7O6T - chains A and B; structure by X-ray diffraction, 2.02 A resolution.

== Chain A ==
Molecule: Protein VERNALIZATION INSENSITIVE 3
From: Arabidopsis thaliana
UniProtKB: Q9FIE3 (VIN3_ARATH); numbering as in UniProt (aligned over 531-603)
Amino-acid sequence (73 residues; row label = number of the first residue in the row):
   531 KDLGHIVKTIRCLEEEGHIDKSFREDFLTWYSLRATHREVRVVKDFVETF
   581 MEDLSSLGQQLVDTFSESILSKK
Differences from the reference sequence: engineered mutation Asp-556 (Arg in Q9FIE3), Asp-575 (Ile in Q9FIE3); conflict Lys-603 (Arg in Q9FIE3)
Modified residues: Cys-542 (s,S-(2-hydroxyethyl)thiocysteine; CME); Mse-581 (selenomethionine; parent Met)
Bound ions: Mg2+ near Glu-546 (its only coordinating residue here)
From the paper describing this entry:
  - mutagenesis - R556D/I575D: abolished binding to polymerization
  - mutagenesis - R541H, L563D: decreased binding to polymerization
  - mutagenesis - R541H, T559E, L563D: decreased binding to self-association
  - mutagenesis - T559E, L563D: unchanged expression

== Chain B ==
Molecule: Protein VERNALIZATION INSENSITIVE 3
From: Arabidopsis thaliana
UniProtKB: Q9FIE3 (VIN3_ARATH); residue numbers follow UniProt; this construct covers 531-603
Amino-acid sequence (73 residues; each row starts with the number of its first residue):
   531 KDLGHIVKTIRCLEEEGHIDKSFREDFLTWYSLRATHREVRVVKDFVETF
   581 MEDLSSLGQQLVDTFSESILSKK
Not modelled in the structure: 531-532, 601-603
Differences from the reference sequence: engineered mutation Asp-556 (Arg in Q9FIE3), Asp-575 (Ile in Q9FIE3); conflict Lys-603 (Arg in Q9FIE3)
Modified residues: Mse-581 (selenomethionine; parent Met)

== Interface between chain A and chain B ==
Contacting residue pairs (48; chain A residue first):
  Lys-538(A) / Glu-546(B)  salt bridge
  Thr-539(A) / Leu-587(B)
  Cys-542(A) / Cys-542(B)
  Cys-542(A) / Mse-581(B)
  Leu-543(A) / Leu-584(B)
  Leu-543(A) / Gly-588(B)
  Leu-543(A) / Leu-591(B)  hydrophobic
  Glu-546(A) / His-535(B)  salt bridge
  Glu-546(A) / Lys-538(B)
  Glu-546(A) / Leu-584(B)
  His-548(A) / Ser-585(B)
  Phe-553(A) / Val-592(B)  hydrophobic
  Phe-553(A) / Phe-595(B)  hydrophobic
  Asp-556(A) / Phe-595(B)
  Phe-557(A) / Phe-595(B)
  Trp-560(A) / Phe-595(B)  hydrophobic
  Trp-560(A) / Ser-598(B)  hydrogen bond
  Trp-560(A) / Ile-599(B)
  Glu-569(A) / Ser-598(B)  hydrogen bond
  Phe-576(A) / Leu-587(B)  hydrophobic
  Phe-576(A) / Gln-590(B)
  Phe-576(A) / Leu-591(B)  hydrophobic
  Phe-576(A) / Thr-594(B)
  Phe-580(A) / Phe-580(B)  hydrophobic
  Phe-580(A) / Leu-584(B)  hydrophobic
  Phe-580(A) / Leu-587(B)  hydrophobic
  Asp-583(A) / Asp-583(B)
  Leu-584(A) / Cys-542(B)  hydrophobic
  Leu-584(A) / Leu-543(B)
  Leu-584(A) / Phe-580(B)
  Ser-585(A) / His-548(B)
  Leu-587(A) / Thr-539(B)
  Leu-587(A) / Phe-576(B)
  Leu-587(A) / Phe-580(B)  hydrophobic
  Gly-588(A) / Leu-543(B)
  Gln-590(A) / Phe-576(B)
  Leu-591(A) / Ile-540(B)  hydrophobic
  Leu-591(A) / Leu-543(B)  hydrophobic
  Leu-591(A) / Phe-557(B)
  Val-592(A) / Ile-549(B)  hydrophobic
  Val-592(A) / Phe-553(B)  hydrophobic
  Thr-594(A) / Val-572(B)
  Thr-594(A) / Phe-576(B)
  Phe-595(A) / Phe-553(B)  hydrophobic
  Phe-595(A) / Asp-556(B)
  Phe-595(A) / Trp-560(B)  hydrophobic
  Ser-598(A) / Trp-560(B)  hydrogen bond
  Ser-598(A) / Glu-569(B)  hydrogen bond
Interface residues without a listed pair, chain A (31 interface residues in all): Ile-540, Ile-549, Arg-564, Val-572, Val-573, Glu-597, Ser-601
Interface residues without a listed pair, chain B (33 interface residues in all): Arg-568, Val-573, Val-577

== Summary ==
Chain A and chain B form an interface of 31 and 33 residues respectively, with 4 hydrogen bonds and 2 salt
bridges. Polar pairs include Lys-538(A)/Glu-546(B), Glu-546(A)/His-535(B) and Trp-560(A)/Ser-598(B). From the
paper: R541H, T559E and L563D of chain A reduce binding to self-association; R541H and L563D of chain A reduce
binding to polymerization.
Chain A is Protein VERNALIZATION INSENSITIVE 3 and chain B is Protein VERNALIZATION INSENSITIVE 3, both from
Arabidopsis thaliana; the structure, Crystal structure of the polymerising VEL domain of VIN3 (R556D I575D
mutant), was determined by X-ray diffraction together with 7O6V, 7O6W and 7OQV from the same study.
